PDB entry 2WUE | X-ray diffraction, 1.80 A resolution | chain A

== Chain A ==
Molecule: 2-hydroxy-6-oxo-6-phenylhexa-2,4-dienoate hydrolase bphd
Source organism: Mycobacterium tuberculosis
Notes: EC 3.7.1.8
UniProt: P96851 (P96851_MYCTU); residues 1-291 here = UniProt positions 1-291
Amino-acid sequence (291 residues; numbered 1 to 291; the number before each row is that of its first residue):
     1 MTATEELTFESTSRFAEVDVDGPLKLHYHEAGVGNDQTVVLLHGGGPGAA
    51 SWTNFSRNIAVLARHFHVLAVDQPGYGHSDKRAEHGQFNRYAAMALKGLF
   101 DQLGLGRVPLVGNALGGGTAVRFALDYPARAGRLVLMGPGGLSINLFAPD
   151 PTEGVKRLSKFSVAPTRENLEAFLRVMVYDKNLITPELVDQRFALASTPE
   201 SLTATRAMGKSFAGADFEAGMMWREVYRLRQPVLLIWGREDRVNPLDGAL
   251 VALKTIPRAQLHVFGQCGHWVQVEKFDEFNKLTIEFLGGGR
Not modelled in the structure: 1-6, 290-291
Sequence notes: engineered mutation A114 (Ser in P96851)
From the paper describing this entry:
  - binding site for HOPODA: G45, N54, L115, V155, L158, F173, M177, M208, F212, N244
  - catalytic residues: H269 (proposed by the authors, not directly observed)
  - mutagenesis - S114A (6500-fold): decreased catalytic activity on DSHA

== In short ==
From the paper: the catalytic residue H269; S114A reduces catalytic activity on DSHA.
Chain A is 2-hydroxy-6-oxo-6-phenylhexa-2,4-dienoate hydrolase bphd (Mycobacterium tuberculosis); the
structure, Crystal structure of S114A mutant of HsaD from Mycobacterium tuberculosis in complex with HOPODA,
was determined by X-ray diffraction (same publication as 2WUD, 2WUF and 2WUG).
